4JYO - chain X; structure by X-ray diffraction, 2.50 A resolution.

Chain X:
Name: Angiopoietin-1
Source organism: Homo sapiens
UniProtKB: Q15389 (ANGP1_HUMAN); residues 1-219 here correspond to UniProt positions 280-498 (UniProt number = residue number + 279)
Sequence (230 residues; each row starts with the number of its first residue; numbers below 1 keep their minus sign (Ala-4 is residue -4)):
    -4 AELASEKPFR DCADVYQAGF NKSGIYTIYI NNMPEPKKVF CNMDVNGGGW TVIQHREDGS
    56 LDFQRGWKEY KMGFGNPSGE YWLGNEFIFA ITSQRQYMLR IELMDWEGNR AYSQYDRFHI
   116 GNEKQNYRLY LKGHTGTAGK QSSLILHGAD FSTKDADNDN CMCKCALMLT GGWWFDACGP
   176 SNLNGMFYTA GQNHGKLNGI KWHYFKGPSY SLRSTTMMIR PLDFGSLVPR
Disordered / not traced: -4 to 2, 220-225
Disulfides: Cys7-Cys36, Cys156-Cys158, Cys160-Cys173
Construct notes: expression tag (-4 to 0, 220-225)
Ion coordination: Ca2+: Asp152, Asp154, Cys156, Cys158
UniProt features mapped onto this chain:
  - glycosylation: Asn16 (N-linked (GlcNAc...) asparagine)

Overview:
The Ca2+ site is built by Asp152, Asp154, Cys156 and Cys158.
Chain X is Angiopoietin-1 (Homo sapiens); the structure, Structural basis for angiopoietin-1 mediated
signaling initiation, was determined by X-ray diffraction together with 4JZC from the same study.
